PDB entry 4A13 | electron microscopy, 11.30 A resolution (very low resolution: no residue pairs are listed; an interface is given only as per-side residue counts) | chains L and P of the 16 polymer chains in the assembly

# Chain L (and P)
Name: T-complex protein 1 subunit beta
Source organism: Bos taurus
Notes: chain P of this document is another copy of the same molecule, construct and numbering; everything in this record applies to it too
Reference sequence: Q3ZBH0 (TCPB_BOVIN); residues 1-513 here correspond to UniProt positions 14-526 (UniProt number = residue number + 13)
Amino-acid sequence (513 residues; each row starts with the number of its first residue):
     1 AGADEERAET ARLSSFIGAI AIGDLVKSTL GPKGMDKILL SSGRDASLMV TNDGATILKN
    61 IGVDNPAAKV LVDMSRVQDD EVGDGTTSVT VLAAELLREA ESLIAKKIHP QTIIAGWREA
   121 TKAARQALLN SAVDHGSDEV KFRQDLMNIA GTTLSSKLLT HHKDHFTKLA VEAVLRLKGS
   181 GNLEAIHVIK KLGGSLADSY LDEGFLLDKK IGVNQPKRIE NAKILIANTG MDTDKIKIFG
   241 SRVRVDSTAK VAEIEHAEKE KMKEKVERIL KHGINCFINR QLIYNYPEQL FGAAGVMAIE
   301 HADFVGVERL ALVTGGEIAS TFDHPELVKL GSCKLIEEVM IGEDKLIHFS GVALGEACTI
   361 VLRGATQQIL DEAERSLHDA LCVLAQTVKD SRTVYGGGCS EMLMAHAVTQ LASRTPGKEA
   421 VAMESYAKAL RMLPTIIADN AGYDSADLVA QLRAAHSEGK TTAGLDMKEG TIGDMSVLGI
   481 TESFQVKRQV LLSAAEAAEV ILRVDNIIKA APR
Not modelled in the structure: 231-249 (chain P: 230-253)
UniProt features mapped onto this chain:
  - binding site (ADP): Gly31, Gly85, Thr86, Thr87, Ser88, Ser155, Ser156, Gly397, Glu482, Lys487
  - binding site (ATP): Gly31, Gly85, Thr86, Thr87, Glu482, Lys487
  - binding site (Mg(2+)): Asp84
  - modified residue: Ser47 (Phosphoserine), Lys141 (N6-acetyllysine), Lys168 (N6-acetyllysine), Ser247 (Phosphoserine), Thr248 (Phosphothreonine)
  - cross-link: Lys235 (Glycyl lysine isopeptide (Lys-Gly) (interchain with G-Cter in SUMO2))

# How chain L and chain P interact
At this resolution (11 A) residue pairs are not listed: 33 residues of chain L and 35 of chain P lie at the interface.

# Summary
Chain L and chain P form an interface of 33 and 35 residues respectively. Curated annotation (UniProt) lists
10 ADP-binding residues, 6 ATP-binding residues and Mg2+-binding residue Asp84(L) on chain L.
Both chains are T-complex protein 1 subunit beta (Bos taurus). Entry 4A13 (model refined against symmetry-free
cryo-EM map of TRiC-ADP) was determined by electron microscopy, deposited together with 4A0O, 4A0V and 4A0W.
